Entry 5FVI (X-ray diffraction, 2.40 A resolution); this record covers chains A and D of the 4 polymer chains in the assembly.

# Chain A (and D)
Name: Green to red photoconvertible GFP-like protein EosFP
From: Lobophyllia hemprichii
Notes: chain D of this document is another copy of the same molecule, construct and numbering; everything in this record applies to it too
Reference sequence: Q5S6Z9 (Q5S6Z9_LOBHE); aligned to UniProt positions 1-223 over residues 1-223
Sequence (223 residues; numbered -1 to 223; 2 numbers in that range are skipped by the numbering (no residue carries them; nothing is unmodelled there); the number before each row is that of its first residue; numbers below 1 keep their minus sign (His-1 is residue -1)):
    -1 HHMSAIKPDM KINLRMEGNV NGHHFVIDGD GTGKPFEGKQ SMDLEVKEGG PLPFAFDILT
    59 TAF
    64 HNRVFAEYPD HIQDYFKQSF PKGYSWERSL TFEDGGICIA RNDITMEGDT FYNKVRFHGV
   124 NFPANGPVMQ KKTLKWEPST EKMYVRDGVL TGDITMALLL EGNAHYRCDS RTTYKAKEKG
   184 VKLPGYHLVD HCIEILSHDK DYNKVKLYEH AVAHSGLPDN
Unresolved in the structure: -1 to 0 (chain D: -1)
Covalent attachments: covalent link Phe61-His64
Modified / non-standard residues: His64 (chromophore; 5SQ)
Construct notes: expression tag (-1 to 0); chromophore (64, 64, 64); engineered mutation Ser173 (Phe in Q5S6Z9), Leu191 (Phe in Q5S6Z9)

# Chain A / chain D interface
Residue-residue contacts (48):
  Glu96(A) - Arg149(D)  salt bridge
  Glu140(A) - Tyr189(D)
  Pro141(A) - Tyr189(D)  hydrogen bond (backbone-side chain)
  Pro141(A) - Leu191(D)
  Pro141(A) - Ser218(D)
  Pro141(A) - Gly219(D)
  Ser142(A) - Lys145(D)
  Thr143(A) - Thr143(D)
  Thr143(A) - Lys145(D)
  Thr143(A) - Leu191(D)
  Lys145(A) - Ser142(D)
  Lys145(A) - Thr143(D)
  Lys145(A) - Thr158(D)  hydrogen bond (side chain-backbone)
  Tyr147(A) - Arg170(D)
  Arg149(A) - Glu96(D)  salt bridge
  Arg149(A) - His168(D)  hydrogen bond (side chain-backbone)
  Asp156(A) - Thr158(D)
  Asp156(A) - Arg170(D)  salt bridge
  Thr158(A) - Lys145(D)  hydrogen bond (backbone-side chain)
  Thr158(A) - Asp156(D)
  Thr158(A) - Thr158(D)  hydrogen bond
  Ala160(A) - Tyr189(D)
  His168(A) - Arg149(D)  hydrogen bond (backbone-side chain)
  His168(A) - Tyr189(D)
  Arg170(A) - Tyr147(D)
  Arg170(A) - Asp156(D)  salt bridge
  Tyr189(A) - Glu140(D)
  Tyr189(A) - Pro141(D)  hydrogen bond (side chain-backbone)
  Tyr189(A) - Ala160(D)
  Tyr189(A) - His168(D)
  Leu191(A) - Pro141(D)
  Leu191(A) - Thr143(D)
  Asp193(A) - Leu220(D)
  Asp193(A) - Asn223(D)  hydrogen bond
  Cys195(A) - Leu220(D)  hydrogen bond (side chain-backbone)
  His213(A) - Leu220(D)
  His213(A) - Pro221(D)
  Ala214(A) - Leu220(D)  hydrophobic
  Val215(A) - Leu220(D)
  Ser218(A) - Pro141(D)
  Leu220(A) - Pro141(D)
  Leu220(A) - Asp193(D)
  Leu220(A) - Cys195(D)  hydrogen bond (backbone-side chain)
  Leu220(A) - His213(D)
  Leu220(A) - Ala214(D)  hydrophobic
  Leu220(A) - Val215(D)
  Pro221(A) - Cys195(D)
  Pro221(A) - His213(D)
Other interface residues (no listed pair), chain A (28 interface residues in all): Ile157, Tyr169, Arg174, His194, Gly219
Other interface residues (no listed pair), chain D (29 interface residues in all): Ile157, Tyr169, Arg174, His194

# In short
28 residues of chain A face 29 of chain D across their interface, with 10 hydrogen bonds and 4 salt bridges.
Among the polar pairs are Glu96(A)-Arg149(D), Asp156(A)-Arg170(D) and Pro141(A)-Tyr189(D).
Both chains are Green to red photoconvertible GFP-like protein EosFP (Lobophyllia hemprichii). Entry 5FVI
(Structure of IrisFP in mineral grease at 100 K) was determined by X-ray diffraction together with 5FVG and
5FVF from the same study.
